PDB entry 7UYQ | X-ray diffraction, 2.57 A resolution | chains A and C of the 6 polymer chains in the assembly

# Chain A (and C)
Molecule: Cyclic GMP-AMP synthase
From: Mus musculus
Notes: EC 2.7.7.86; chain C of this document is another copy of the same molecule, construct and numbering; everything in this record applies to it too
UniProtKB: Q8C6L5 (CGAS_MOUSE); residues 147-507 here = UniProt positions 147-507
Chain sequence (364 residues; each row starts with the number of its first residue):
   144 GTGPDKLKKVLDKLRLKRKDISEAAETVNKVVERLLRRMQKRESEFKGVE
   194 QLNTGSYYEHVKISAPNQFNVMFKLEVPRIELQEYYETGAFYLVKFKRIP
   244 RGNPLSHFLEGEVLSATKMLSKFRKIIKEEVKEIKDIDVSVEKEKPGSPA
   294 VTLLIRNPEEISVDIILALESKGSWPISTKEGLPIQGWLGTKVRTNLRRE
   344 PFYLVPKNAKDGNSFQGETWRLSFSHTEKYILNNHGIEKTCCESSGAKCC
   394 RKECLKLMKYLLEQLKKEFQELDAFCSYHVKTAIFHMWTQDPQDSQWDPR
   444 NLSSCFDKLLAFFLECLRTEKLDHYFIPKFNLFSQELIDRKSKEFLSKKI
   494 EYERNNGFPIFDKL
Unresolved in the structure: 144-146, 240-246, 351-357 (chain C: 144-148, 185-187, 240-246, 252-255, 353-358)
Differences from the reference sequence: expression tag (144-146); engineered mutation Gln211 (Glu in Q8C6L5), Asn213 (Asp in Q8C6L5)
Bound ions: Mg2+: Gln211 (together with GTP); Zn2+: His378, Cys384, Cys385, Cys392
Small-molecule neighbours:
  - GTP (guanosine-5'-triphosphate): Thr197, Gln211, Asn213, Met215, Pro289, Gly290, Ser291, Pro292, Ala293, Asp307, Ile309, Val348, Arg364, Ser366, Ser368
  - GTP: Gly198, Ser199, Glu202, Lys205, Gln211, Asn213, Arg364, Leu365, Ser368, Glu371, Lys402, Glu406, Ser420, Tyr421, Lys424, His467
UniProt features mapped onto this chain:
  - region: Lys372 to Lys395 (DNA-binding)
  - motif: Leu154 to Leu159 (Nuclear export signal), Asp281 to Ser291 (Nuclear localization signal)
  - binding site (GTP): Thr197, Asp307, Arg364 to Glu371
  - binding site (ATP): Ser199, Glu371, Lys402, Ser420 to Lys424
  - binding site (2',3'-cGAMP): Gly290, Asp307, Lys350, Arg364 to Ser366
  - binding site (Mg(2+)): Asp307
  - binding site (Zn(2+)): His378, Cys384, Cys385, Cys392
  - site: Arg241 (Arginine-anchor), Asp307, Ile308 (Cleavage)
  - modified residue: Lys156 (N6-lactoyllysine), Glu176 (PolyADP-ribosyl glutamic acid), Ser199 (Phosphoserine), Tyr201 (Phosphotyrosine), Glu272 (5-glutamyl polyglutamate), Ser291 (Phosphoserine), Glu302 (5-glutamyl glutamate), Lys372 (N6-acetyllysine), Lys382 (N6-acetyllysine), Lys402 (N6-acetyllysine), Ser420 (Phosphoserine), Lys491 (N6-methyllysine)
  - lipidation (S-palmitoyl cysteine): Cys392, Cys393, Cys459
  - cross-link (Glycyl lysine isopeptide (Lys-Gly)): Lys217 (interchain with G-Cter in SUMO), Lys271 (interchain with G-Cter in ubiquitin), Lys335 (interchain with G-Cter in SUMO), Lys372 (interchain with G-Cter in SUMO), Lys382 (interchain with G-Cter in SUMO), Lys399 (interchain with G-Cter in ubiquitin), Lys402 (interchain with G-Cter in ubiquitin), Lys409 (interchain with G-Cter in ubiquitin), Lys410 (interchain with G-Cter in ubiquitin), Lys464 (interchain with G-Cter in SUMO)
  - mutagenesis: Lys156 (K156Q: Mimics lactylation; knockin mice show higher mortality following HSV-1 infection), Asn172 (N172K: Induces alteration of the DNA-binding surface and leads to decreased synthesis of cyclic GMP-AMP (cGAMP); when associated with L-180), Glu176 (E176A: Abolished poly-ADP-ribosylation by PARP1, stimulating interferon production in knockin mice), Arg180 (R180L: Induces alteration of the DNA-binding surface and leads to decreased synthesis of cyclic GMP-AMP (cGAMP); when associated with K-182), Gly198 (G198A: Abolishes stimulation of interferon production; when associated with A-199), Ser199 (S199A: Abolishes stimulation of interferon production; when associated with A-199), Tyr201 (Y201E: Phosphomimetic mutant; reduced translocation to the nucleus following treatment with etoposide), Lys217 (K217R: Reduced sumoylation), Arg222 (R222E: Impaired tethering to chromatin, leading to constitutive activation in the absence of DNA), Lys238 (K238E: Does not affect interaction with nucleosomes), Lys240 (K240E: Impaired tethering to chromatin, leading to constitutive activation in the absence of DNA), Arg241 (R241E: Abolished tethering to chromatin, leading to strong constitutive activation in the absence of DNA), 28 further mutagenesis entries in UniProt
From the paper describing this entry:
  - binding site for GTP: Tyr421, His467
  - specificity-determining residues: His467 (proposed by the authors, not directly observed)
  - mutagenesis - R364A (33-fold), H467A: decreased catalytic activity on ATP/GTP
  - mutagenesis - H467A (2-fold): increased catalytic activity on GTP/GTP
  - mutagenesis - E211Q/D213N/K382E: decreased binding to dsDNA
  - specificity-determining residues: Ile309, Arg364
  - mutagenesis - R364A (10-fold): decreased catalytic activity on GTP/GTP
  - mutagenesis - R364A (4-fold): increased catalytic activity on ATP/ATP
  - mutagenesis - E211Q/D213N: abolished catalytic activity

# Interface between chain A and chain C
Pairs across the interface (32):
  Gln329(A) - Thr383(C)
  Gln329(A) - Ser388(C)
  Gly330(A) - Ser388(C)
  Leu332(A) - Lys382(C)
  Gly333(A) - Thr383(C)
  Gly333(A) - Glu386(C)
  Thr334(A) - Glu386(C)  hydrogen bond (backbone-side chain)
  Thr334(A) - Ser387(C)
  Lys335(A) - Asn376(C)
  Lys335(A) - Asn377(C)
  Lys335(A) - Glu386(C)  salt bridge
  Asn376(A) - Lys335(C)  hydrogen bond (backbone-side chain)
  Asn377(A) - Lys335(C)  hydrogen bond
  Asn377(A) - Lys382(C)  hydrogen bond (backbone-side chain)
  Gly379(A) - Lys382(C)  hydrogen bond (backbone-side chain)
  Ile380(A) - Ile380(C)
  Ile380(A) - Glu381(C)
  Ile380(A) - Lys382(C)  hydrogen bond (backbone-backbone)
  Glu381(A) - Ile380(C)
  Lys382(A) - Leu332(C)
  Lys382(A) - Asn377(C)  hydrogen bond (side chain-backbone)
  Lys382(A) - Gly379(C)  hydrogen bond (side chain-backbone)
  Lys382(A) - Ile380(C)  hydrogen bond (backbone-backbone)
  Thr383(A) - Gln329(C)
  Thr383(A) - Gly333(C)
  Glu386(A) - Gly333(C)
  Glu386(A) - Thr334(C)  hydrogen bond (side chain-backbone)
  Glu386(A) - Lys335(C)  salt bridge
  Ser387(A) - Thr334(C)
  Ser388(A) - Gln329(C)
  Ser388(A) - Gly330(C)
  Gln436(A) - Glu381(C)  hydrogen bond
Also at the interface, not in a pair above, chain A (19 interface residues in all): Trp331, His378
Also at the interface, not in a pair above, chain C (18 interface residues in all): Trp331, His378

# Summary
19 residues of chain A face 18 of chain C across their interface, with 11 hydrogen bonds and 2 salt bridges.
Polar contacts include Lys335(A)-Glu386(C), Thr334(A)-Glu386(C) and Asn376(A)-Lys335(C). From the paper: a
binding site for GTP at Tyr421(A) and His467(A); R364A and H467A of chain A reduce catalytic activity on
ATP/GTP; 4 substitutions were tested in all.
Both chains are Cyclic GMP-AMP synthase (Mus musculus). Entry 7UYQ (Structure of GTP binds to Cyclic GMP AMP
synthase (cGAS) through Mg coordination) was determined by X-ray diffraction (same publication as 7UUX, 7UXW,
7UYZ, 7UZR, 7V0W, 8EAE and 14 further entries).
